PDB entry 9FGD | electron microscopy, 3.30 A resolution | chains A and B of the 6 polymer chains in the assembly

== Chain A ==
Molecule: Gamma-aminobutyric acid receptor subunit alpha-1
Source organism: Homo sapiens
Reference sequence: P14867 (GBRA1_HUMAN); residues 1-429 here correspond to UniProt positions 28-456 (UniProt number = residue number + 27)
Sequence (464 residues; each row starts with the number of its first residue; numbers below 1 keep their minus sign (Met-34 is residue -34)):
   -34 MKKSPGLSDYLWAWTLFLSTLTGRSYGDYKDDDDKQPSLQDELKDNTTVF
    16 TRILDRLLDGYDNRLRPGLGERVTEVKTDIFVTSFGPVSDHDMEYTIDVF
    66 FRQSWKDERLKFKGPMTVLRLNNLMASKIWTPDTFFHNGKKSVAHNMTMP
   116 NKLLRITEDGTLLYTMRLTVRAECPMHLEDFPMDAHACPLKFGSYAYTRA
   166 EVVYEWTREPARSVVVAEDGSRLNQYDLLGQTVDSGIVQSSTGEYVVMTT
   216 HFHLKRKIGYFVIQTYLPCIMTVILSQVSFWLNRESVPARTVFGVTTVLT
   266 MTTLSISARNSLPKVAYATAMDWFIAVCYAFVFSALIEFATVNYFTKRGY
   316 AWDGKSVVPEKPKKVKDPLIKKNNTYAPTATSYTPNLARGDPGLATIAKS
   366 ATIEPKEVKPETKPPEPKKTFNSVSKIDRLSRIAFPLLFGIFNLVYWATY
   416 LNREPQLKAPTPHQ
Unresolved in the structure: -34 to 11, 317-386, 418-429
Sequence notes: initiating methionine (-34); expression tag (-33 to 0)
Disulfide bonds: Cys139-Cys153
Covalent attachments: glycan linked to Asn111

== Chain B ==
Molecule: Gamma-aminobutyric acid receptor subunit beta-3
Source organism: Homo sapiens
Reference sequence: P28472 (GBRB3_HUMAN), isoform P28472-2; residues -24 to 448 here correspond to UniProt positions 1-473 (UniProt number = residue number + 25)
Sequence (473 residues; each row starts with the number of its first residue; numbers below 1 keep their minus sign (Met-24 is residue -24)):
   -24 MCSGLLELLLPIWLSWTLGTRGSEPRSVNDPGNMSFVKETVDKLLKGYDI
    26 RLRPDFGGPPVCVGMNIDIASIDMVSEVNMDYTLTMYFQQYWRDKRLAYS
    76 GIPLNLTLDNRVADQLWVPDTYFLNDKKSFVHGVTVKNRMIRLHPDGTVL
   126 YGLRITTTAACMMDLRRYPLDEQNCTLEIESYGYTTDDIEFYWRGGDKAV
   176 TGVERIELPQFSIVEHRLVSRNVVFATGAYPRLSLSFRLKRNIGYFILQT
   226 YMPSILITILSWVSFWINYDASAARVALGITTVLTMTTINTHLRETLPKI
   276 PYVKAIDMYLMGCFVFVFLALLEYAFVNYIFFGRGPQRQKKLAEKTAKAK
   326 NDRSKSESNRVDAHGNILLTSLEVHNEMNEVSGGIGDTRNSAISFDNSGI
   376 QYRKQSMPREGHGRFLGDRSLPHKKTHLRRRSSQLKIKIPDLTDVNAIDR
   426 WSRIVFPFTFSLFNLVYWLYYVN
Unresolved in the structure: -24 to 9, 311-417, 448
Disulfide bonds: Cys136-Cys150
Covalent attachments: N-acetylglucosamine (NAG) linked to Asn80; glycan linked to Asn149

== How chain A and chain B interact ==
Residue-residue contacts (84; chain A residue first):
  Thr16(A) with Asp24(B); Arg26(B)
  Leu19(A) with Arg26(B)
  Asp20(A) with Arg26(B), salt bridge
  Phe65(A) with Tyr97(B); Tyr157(B), hydrophobic
  Arg85(A) with Gly158(B); Tyr159(B); Asp163(B), salt bridge
  His110(A) with Lys102(B)
  Met112(A) with Thr96(B); Tyr97(B); Phe98(B), hydrophobic; Ser104(B); Phe105(B), hydrophobic; Val106(B), hydrophobic; Ile130(B), hydrophobic
  Thr113(A) with Thr96(B), hydrogen bond (backbone-backbone); Leu128(B); Ile130(B)
  Met114(A) with Val93(B), hydrophobic; Pro94(B); Asp95(B)
  Asn116(A) with Tyr97(B); Tyr157(B)
  Lys117(A) with Tyr157(B)
  Leu118(A) with Tyr157(B), hydrophobic
  Arg120(A) with Tyr205(B)
  Thr130(A) with Tyr157(B)
  Met131(A) with Tyr157(B)
  Arg132(A) with Phe98(B), hydrogen bond (side chain-backbone); Leu99(B), hydrogen bond (side chain-backbone); Asp101(B), salt bridge; Tyr157(B), hydrogen bond (backbone-side chain)
  Ser186(A) with Met137(B)
  Arg187(A) with Met55(B); Met137(B)
  Asn189(A) with Glu52(B); Val53(B); Met55(B); Tyr277(B)
  Gln190(A) with Pro276(B)
  Gly224(A) with Val278(B)
  Tyr225(A) with Arg269(B), hydrogen bond; Ile275(B); Pro276(B); Tyr277(B); Lys279(B); Asp282(B)
  Ile228(A) with Val278(B), hydrophobic; Met283(B), hydrophobic; Met286(B), hydrophobic
  Gln229(A) with Asn265(B); Arg269(B); Asp282(B)
  Thr230(A) with Arg269(B), hydrogen bond
  Leu232(A) with Met286(B), hydrophobic
  Met236(A) with Met286(B), hydrophobic; Phe289(B), hydrophobic; Phe293(B), hydrophobic
  Leu240(A) with Ile255(B), hydrophobic; Val258(B), hydrophobic; Phe293(B), hydrophobic; Leu296(B), hydrophobic
  Val243(A) with Ala300(B), hydrophobic
  Trp246(A) with Tyr304(B)
  Leu247(A) with Asn303(B)
  Asn248(A) with Asn303(B); Phe307(B)
  Ser251(A) with Ser247(B), hydrogen bond
  Ala254(A) with Ser247(B); Val251(B)
  Phe258(A) with Val251(B), hydrophobic; Leu296(B), hydrophobic
  Thr261(A) with Ile255(B); Leu259(B)
  Leu264(A) with Leu259(B), hydrophobic
  Thr265(A) with Leu259(B); Thr262(B)
  Thr268(A) with Thr266(B)
  Leu269(A) with Thr262(B)
  Ser272(A) with Thr266(B)
  Asn275(A) with Glu270(B)
  Ser276(A) with Arg269(B), hydrogen bond
Also at the interface, not in a pair above, chain A (56 interface residues in all): Phe15, Asp63, Asn87, Asp184, Phe226, Pro233, Thr237, Ile239, Pro253, Val257, Thr262, Ala273, Arg397
Also at the interface, not in a pair above, chain B (58 interface residues in all): Ile25, Leu27, Phe31, Thr160, Ala248, Ala252, Val290, Tyr299

== In short ==
The interface between chain A and chain B involves 56 residues on one side and 58 on the other; the contacts
include 8 hydrogen bonds and 3 salt bridges. Among the polar pairs are Asp20(A)-Arg26(B), Arg85(A)-Asp163(B)
and Arg132(A)-Asp101(B). N-acetylglucosamine is covalently linked to Asn111(A).
Here chain A is Gamma-aminobutyric acid receptor subunit alpha-1 and chain B is Gamma-aminobutyric acid
receptor subunit beta-3, both from Homo sapiens. Entry 9FGD (Cryo-EM structure of the full-length
alpha1beta3gamma2 GABA(A) receptor in SMALPs without PIP2 and in complex with ...) was determined by electron
microscopy.
